Entry 3NRR (X-ray diffraction, 1.80 A resolution); this record covers chains A and B.

== Chain A (and B) ==
Name: Dihydrofolate reductase-thymidylate synthase
From: Babesia bovis
Notes: EC 2.1.1.45; chain B of this document is another copy of the same molecule, construct and numbering; everything in this record applies to it too
UniProt: A7ASX7 (A7ASX7_BABBO); residues 1-511 here = UniProt positions 1-511
Amino-acid sequence (515 residues; row label = number of the first residue in the row; numbers below 1 keep their minus sign (Gly-3 is residue -3)):
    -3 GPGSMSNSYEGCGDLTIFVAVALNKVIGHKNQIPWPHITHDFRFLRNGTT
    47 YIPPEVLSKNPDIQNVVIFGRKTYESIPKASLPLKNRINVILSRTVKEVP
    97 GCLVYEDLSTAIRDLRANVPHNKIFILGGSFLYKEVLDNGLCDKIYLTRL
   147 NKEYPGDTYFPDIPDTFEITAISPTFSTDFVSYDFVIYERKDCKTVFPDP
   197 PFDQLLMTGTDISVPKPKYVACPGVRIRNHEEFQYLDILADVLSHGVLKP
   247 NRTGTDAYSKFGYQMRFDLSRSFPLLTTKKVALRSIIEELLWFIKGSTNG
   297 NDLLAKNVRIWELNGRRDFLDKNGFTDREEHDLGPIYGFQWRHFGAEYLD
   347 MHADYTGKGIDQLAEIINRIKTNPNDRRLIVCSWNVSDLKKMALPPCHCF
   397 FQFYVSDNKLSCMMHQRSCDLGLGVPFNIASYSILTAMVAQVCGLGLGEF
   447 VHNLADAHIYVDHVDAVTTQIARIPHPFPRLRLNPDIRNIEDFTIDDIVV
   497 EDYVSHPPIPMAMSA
Unresolved in the structure: -3 to 2, 189-194 (chain B: -3 to 3, 189-195)
Differences from the reference sequence: expression tag (-3 to 0)
Residues lining bound ligands:
  - tomudex (D16), molecule 1: Phe14, Val15, Ala16, Ile29, Asp37, Phe38, Leu41, Arg42, Thr69, Ile73, Pro74, Ser77, Leu80, Leu123, Tyr129, Thr144
  - tomudex (D16), molecule 2: Thr249, Lys275, Ala278, Ser281, Glu285, Ile306, Trp307, Asn310, Leu390, Asp416, Leu419, Gly420, Phe423, Tyr456, Ile505, Met507, Met509, Ser510
  - NADP (NAP; NADP nicotinamide-adenine-dinucleotide phosphate): Val15, Ala16, Ile23, Gly24, His25, Asn27, Gln28, Ile29, Trp31, Gly66, Arg67, Lys68, Thr69, Ser72, Leu88, Ser89, Arg90, Thr91, Val92, Glu102, Asp103, Leu104, Leu123, Gly124, Gly125, Ser126, Phe127, Leu128, Tyr129, Glu131, Thr154
  - 2'-deoxyuridine 5'-monophosphate (UMP): Arg248, Trp307, Tyr333, Leu390, Cys393, His394, Gln412, Arg413, Ser414, Cys415, Asp416, Gly420, Val421, Asn424, His454, Tyr456
From the paper describing this entry:
  - binding site for 2'-deoxyuridine 5'-monophosphate: Arg248, Arg373, Arg374, Arg413
  - contacts within the chain: Asn310-Ala511
  - binding site for tomudex: His33, Arg42
  - conformationally variable residues: Ala511
  - self-association interface (contacts with another copy of this molecule); pairs are residue here / residue on that copy: Tyr47-Phe198 (pi stacking), Phe40, Leu202
  - catalytic residues: Tyr333, Cys393 (citing earlier work)

== Interface between chain A and chain B ==
Pairs across the interface - 144 pairs, chain A then chain B:
  His36(A) with Gly205(B), hydrogen bond (side chain-backbone)
  Phe40(A) with Leu202(B), hydrophobic; Met203(B), hydrophobic
  Asn43(A) with Phe198(B)
  Tyr47(A) with Phe198(B), hydrophobic
  Lys140(A) with Asp199(B), salt bridge
  Tyr142(A) with Asp199(B), hydrogen bond; Leu202(B), hydrophobic
  Ser169(A) with Met203(B)
  Pro170(A) with Met203(B); Thr204(B)
  Phe172(A) with Thr204(B); Gly205(B)
  Phe181(A) with Met203(B)
  Val182(A) with Met203(B), hydrophobic
  Ile183(A) with Asp199(B); Met203(B), hydrophobic
  Phe198(A) with Asn43(B); Tyr47(B), hydrophobic
  Asp199(A) with Lys140(B), salt bridge; Tyr142(B), hydrogen bond; Ile183(B); Ile223(B)
  Leu202(A) with Phe40(B), hydrophobic; Asn43(B); Gly44(B); Tyr142(B), hydrophobic
  Met203(A) with Phe40(B), hydrophobic; Ala167(B), hydrophobic; Ser169(B); Pro170(B); Phe181(B); Ile183(B), hydrophobic; Ile223(B), hydrophobic; Asn225(B), hydrogen bond (backbone-side chain)
  Thr204(A) with Pro170(B); Phe172(B); Asn225(B)
  Gly205(A) with His36(B), hydrogen bond (backbone-side chain); Phe172(B)
  Thr206(A) with Arg267(B)
  Ile223(A) with Asp199(B); Gln200(B); Met203(B), hydrophobic
  Asn225(A) with Met203(B), hydrogen bond (side chain-backbone); Thr204(B)
  Val243(A) with Ser402(B); Asp403(B)
  Lys245(A) with Asn371(B), hydrogen bond; Tyr400(B); Val401(B), hydrogen bond (side chain-backbone); Ser402(B)
  Pro246(A) with Asn371(B)
  Asn247(A) with Arg373(B)
  Arg248(A) with Arg374(B)
  Ser255(A) with Tyr400(B), hydrogen bond
  Lys256(A) with Tyr400(B)
  Phe257(A) with Arg262(B), hydrogen bond (backbone-side chain); Gln398(B); Tyr400(B), hydrophobic; Ser407(B); Cys408(B); Met409(B), hydrophobic
  Gly258(A) with Gln260(B); Arg262(B), hydrogen bond (backbone-side chain); Met409(B)
  Tyr259(A) with Gln260(B), hydrogen bond (backbone-side chain)
  Gln260(A) with Gly258(B); Tyr259(B), hydrogen bond (side chain-backbone); Gln260(B), hydrogen bond (side chain-backbone)
  Arg262(A) with Phe257(B), hydrogen bond (side chain-backbone); Gly258(B), hydrogen bond (side chain-backbone)
  Arg267(A) with Thr206(B)
  Phe340(A) with Val382(B), hydrophobic; Ser383(B)
  Ile356(A) with Val382(B); Ser383(B)
  Gln358(A) with Val382(B)
  Asn371(A) with Lys245(B), hydrogen bond; Pro246(B)
  Arg373(A) with Asn247(B); Arg413(B), hydrogen bond (backbone-side chain); Ser414(B), hydrogen bond; Asp452(B); His454(B), hydrogen bond; Tyr456(B), hydrogen bond
  Arg374(A) with Arg248(B); Trp380(B); Leu390(B); Pro391(B); Arg413(B)
  Ile376(A) with Trp380(B); Arg413(B)
  Cys378(A) with Trp380(B)
  Trp380(A) with Arg374(B); Ile376(B); Cys378(B); Phe396(B), hydrophobic
  Val382(A) with Phe340(B), hydrophobic; Ile356(B); Gln358(B)
  Ser383(A) with Phe340(B); Gly341(B); Ile356(B)
  Leu390(A) with Arg374(B)
  Pro391(A) with Arg374(B)
  Cys395(A) with Phe396(B), hydrophobic
  Phe396(A) with Trp380(B), hydrophobic; Cys395(B), hydrophobic; Phe396(B), hydrophobic; His411(B)
  Gln398(A) with Phe257(B); His411(B), hydrogen bond; Arg413(B), hydrogen bond (side chain-backbone); Ala451(B)
  Tyr400(A) with Lys245(B); Ser255(B), hydrogen bond; Lys256(B); Phe257(B), hydrophobic; Asp452(B)
  Val401(A) with Lys245(B), hydrogen bond (backbone-side chain)
  Ser402(A) with Val243(B)
  Asp403(A) with Val243(B)
  Ser407(A) with Phe257(B)
  Cys408(A) with Phe257(B)
  Met409(A) with Phe257(B), hydrophobic; Gly258(B); His411(B); Leu450(B)
  His411(A) with Phe396(B); Gln398(B), hydrogen bond; Met409(B)
  Arg413(A) with Arg373(B), hydrogen bond (side chain-backbone); Arg374(B); Ile376(B); Gln398(B), hydrogen bond (backbone-side chain)
  Ser414(A) with Arg373(B), hydrogen bond
  Asn449(A) with Asn449(B)
  Leu450(A) with Met409(B)
  Ala451(A) with Gln398(B)
  Asp452(A) with Arg373(B); Tyr400(B)
  His454(A) with Arg373(B), hydrogen bond
  Tyr456(A) with Arg373(B), hydrogen bond
Also at the interface, not in a pair above, chain A (75 interface residues in all): Gly44, Ala167, Gln200, Ile208, Thr249, Gly341, Pro370, Asn381, Val447
Also at the interface, not in a pair above, chain B (75 interface residues in all): Ile168, Val182, Ile208, Thr249, Asn381, Val447

== Overview ==
Chain A and chain B each contribute 75 residues to their interface; the contacts include 31 hydrogen bonds and
2 salt bridges. Polar pairs include Lys140(A)-Asp199(B), His36(A)-Gly205(B) and Tyr142(A)-Asp199(B). The paper
reports catalytic residues Tyr333(A) and Cys393(A); a binding site for 2'-deoxyuridine 5'-monophosphate at
Arg248(A), Arg373(A) and Arg374(A) among others.
Both chains are Dihydrofolate reductase-thymidylate synthase (Babesia bovis). Entry 3NRR (Co-crystal structure
of dihydrofolate reductase-thymidylate synthase from Babesia bovis with dUMP, Raltitrexed and NADP) was
determined by X-ray diffraction together with 3K2H and 3I3R from the same study.
